PDB entry 7T74 | electron microscopy, 3.35 A resolution | chains L and H of the 14 polymer chains in the assembly

Chain L:
Name: PCT64.35S Fab Light Chain
Source organism: Homo sapiens
Notes: antibody fragment or engineered binder
Amino-acid sequence (107 residues; each row starts with the number of its first residue):
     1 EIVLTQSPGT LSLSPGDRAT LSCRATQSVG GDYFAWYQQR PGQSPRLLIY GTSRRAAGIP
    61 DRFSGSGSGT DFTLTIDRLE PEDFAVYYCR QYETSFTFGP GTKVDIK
Unresolved in the structure: 107
Disulfides: Cys23-Cys89

Chain H:
Name: PCT64.35S Fab Heavy Chain
Source organism: Homo sapiens
Notes: antibody fragment or engineered binder
Amino-acid sequence (134 residues; row label = number of the first residue in the row; a row labelled like 52A-52C holds insertion residues (52A, then the next letters in order)):
     1 EVQLVESGGG LVKPGGSLRL ACVGSEFTFS EAWMTWVRQA PGKGLEWVGH MR
52A-52C PTT
    53 EGGAKDYAAA VRGRFTIARD DSKSTLYLQM
82A-82C NSL
    83 KIEDTGVYYC MTGVERGD
100A-100O FWSDDYSQHYNTYLI
   101 DVWGKGTTVT VSS
Unresolved in the structure: 110-113
Modified residues: Tyr100F (O-sulfo-L-tyrosine; TYS)
Disulfides: Cys22-Cys92
Reported in the primary citation:
  - post-translational modification sites: Tyr100F

Interface between chain L and chain H:
Residue-residue contacts (25; chain L residue first):
  Tyr37(L) - Met93(H)
  Tyr37(L) - Trp103(H)
  Gln39(L) - Gln39(H)  hydrogen bond
  Gln39(L) - Tyr91(H)
  Gln43(L) - Tyr91(H)
  Ser44(L) - Tyr91(H)
  Ser44(L) - Gly104(H)  hydrogen bond (side chain-backbone)
  Ser44(L) - Lys105(H)  hydrogen bond (side chain-backbone)
  Pro45(L) - Leu45(H)  hydrophobic
  Pro45(L) - Trp103(H)
  Arg46(L) - Asp101(H)
  Leu47(L) - Leu100N(H)  hydrophobic
  Leu47(L) - Asp101(H)  hydrogen bond (backbone-side chain)
  Tyr50(L) - Leu100N(H)  hydrophobic
  Ala57(L) - Leu100N(H)  hydrogen bond (backbone-backbone)
  Tyr88(L) - Gln39(H)
  Tyr88(L) - Gly44(H)
  Tyr88(L) - Leu45(H)  hydrophobic
  Arg90(L) - Met93(H)
  Phe96(L) - Trp33(H)  hydrophobic
  Phe96(L) - Trp47(H)
  Phe96(L) - His50(H)
  Phe96(L) - Asp58(H)
  Phe98(L) - Val37(H)  hydrophobic
  Phe98(L) - Leu45(H)
Other interface residues (no listed pair), chain L (16 interface residues in all): Ala56, Tyr92, Thr97
Other interface residues (no listed pair), chain H (20 interface residues in all): Thr35, Lys43, Glu46, Arg52, Tyr100M

Summary:
The interface between chain L and chain H involves 16 residues on one side and 20 on the other; the contacts
include 5 hydrogen bonds. Polar pairs include Gln39(L)-Gln39(H), Ser44(L)-Gly104(H) and Ser44(L)-Lys105(H).
From the paper: a modification site at Tyr100F(H).
Chain L is PCT64.35S Fab Light Chain and chain H is PCT64.35S Fab Heavy Chain, both from Homo sapiens; the
structure, HIV-1 Envelope ApexGT2 in complex with PCT64.35S Fab and RM20A3 Fab, was determined by electron
microscopy together with 7T75 and 7T77 from the same study.
